3OOE - chains B and E of the 6 polymer chains in the assembly; structure by X-ray diffraction, 2.00 A resolution.

[Chain B (and E)]
Name: Purine nucleoside phosphorylase deoD-type
Source organism: Escherichia coli
Notes: EC 2.4.2.1; chain E of this document is another copy of the same molecule, construct and numbering; everything in this record applies to it too
UniProtKB: C9QST6 (C9QST6_ECOD1); residues 1-237 here correspond to UniProt positions 2-238 (UniProt number = residue number + 1)
Sequence (237 residues; row label = number of the first residue in the row):
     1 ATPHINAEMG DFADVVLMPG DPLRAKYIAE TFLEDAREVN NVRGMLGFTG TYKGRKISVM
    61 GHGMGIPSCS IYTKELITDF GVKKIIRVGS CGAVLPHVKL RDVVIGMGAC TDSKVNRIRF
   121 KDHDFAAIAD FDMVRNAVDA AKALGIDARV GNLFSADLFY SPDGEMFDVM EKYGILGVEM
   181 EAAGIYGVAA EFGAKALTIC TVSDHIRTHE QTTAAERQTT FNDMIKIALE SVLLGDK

[How chain B and chain E interact]
Pairs across the interface - 59 pairs, chain B then chain E:
  P3(B) - Y160(E)
  H4(B) - M64(E)
  H4(B) - F159(E)
  G20(B) - R43(E)
  D21(B) - R43(E)
  P22(B) - R43(E)
  L23(B) - N41(E)
  L23(B) - R43(E)
  L23(B) - G44(E)
  R43(B) - G20(E)
  R43(B) - D21(E)
  R43(B) - P22(E)
  R43(B) - L23(E)
  R43(B) - M64(E)
  G44(B) - L23(E)
  M64(B) - H4(E)
  M64(B) - R43(E)
  M64(B) - S68(E)
  M64(B) - I71(E)  hydrophobic
  M64(B) - Y72(E)
  G65(B) - P67(E)
  P67(B) - G65(E)
  P67(B) - P67(E)
  P67(B) - D157(E)
  P67(B) - M180(E)  hydrophobic
  S68(B) - M64(E)
  I71(B) - M64(E)  hydrophobic
  I71(B) - F159(E)  hydrophobic
  I71(B) - M180(E)  hydrophobic
  Y72(B) - M64(E)
  K74(B) - Y160(E)
  E75(B) - Y160(E)  hydrogen bond
  D112(B) - K114(E)
  D112(B) - I118(E)
  S113(B) - D157(E)
  K114(B) - D112(E)
  K114(B) - K114(E)
  V115(B) - D157(E)
  V115(B) - L158(E)  hydrophobic
  R117(B) - K114(E)
  I118(B) - D112(E)
  R119(B) - L158(E)
  R119(B) - P162(E)
  D157(B) - P67(E)
  D157(B) - S113(E)
  D157(B) - V115(E)
  D157(B) - D157(E)
  L158(B) - V115(E)  hydrophobic
  L158(B) - R119(E)
  F159(B) - H4(E)
  F159(B) - I71(E)  hydrophobic
  Y160(B) - P3(E)
  Y160(B) - K74(E)
  Y160(B) - E75(E)  hydrogen bond
  P162(B) - R119(E)
  P162(B) - E191(E)
  M180(B) - P67(E)  hydrophobic
  M180(B) - I71(E)  hydrophobic
  E191(B) - P162(E)
Also at the interface, not in a pair above, chain B (34 interface residues in all): N41, I66, S70, D163
Also at the interface, not in a pair above, chain E (33 interface residues in all): I66, S70, R117

[Summary]
34 residues of chain B face 33 of chain E across their interface, with 2 hydrogen bonds. Its one
hydrogen-bonded contact is E75(B)-Y160(E).
Both chains are Purine nucleoside phosphorylase deoD-type (Escherichia coli). Entry 3OOE (Crystal structure of
E. Coli purine nucleoside phosphorylase with PO4) was determined by X-ray diffraction together with 3ONV, 3OOH
and 3OPV from the same study.
